PDB entry 5OMX | X-ray diffraction, 2.32 A resolution | chains J and A of the 10 polymer chains in the assembly

[Chain J]
Molecule: 147-nt DNA strand
Source organism: Homo sapiens
Sequence (147 nucleotides; numbered -73 to 73; the number before each row is that of its first residue; numbers below 1 keep their minus sign (DA-73 is residue -73)):
   -73 ATCAATATCC ACCTGCAGAT ACTACCAAAA GTGTATTTGG AAACTGCTCC ATCAAAAGGC
   -13 ATGTTCAGCT GGATTCCAGC TGAACATGCC TTTTGATGGA GCAGTTTCCA AATACACTTT
    47 TGGTAGTATC TGCAGGTGGA TATTGAT
Ion coordination: Mn2+ site 1 near DA-70 (its only coordinating residue here); Mn2+ site 2 near DG-34 (its only coordinating residue here); Mn2+ site 3 near DG-3 (its only coordinating residue here); Mn2+ site 4 near DG5 (its only coordinating residue here); Mn2+ site 5 near DC11 (its only coordinating residue here); Mn2+ site 6 near DG27 (its only coordinating residue here); Mn2+ site 7 near DG48 (its only coordinating residue here); Mn2+ site 8 near DG61 (its only coordinating residue here); Mn2+ site 9 near DG64 (its only coordinating residue here)

[Chain A]
Protein: Histone H3.2
Source organism: Xenopus laevis
UniProt: P84233 (H32_XENLA); residues 1-135 here correspond to UniProt positions 2-136 (UniProt number = residue number + 1)
Amino-acid sequence (135 residues; row label = number of the first residue in the row):
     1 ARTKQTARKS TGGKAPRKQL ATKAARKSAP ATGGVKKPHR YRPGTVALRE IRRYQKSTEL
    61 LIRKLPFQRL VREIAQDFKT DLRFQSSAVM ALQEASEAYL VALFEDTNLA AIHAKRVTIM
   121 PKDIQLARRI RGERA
Unresolved in the structure: 1-37, 135
Sequence notes: conflict Ala102 (Gly103 in P84233); engineered mutation Ala110 (Cys111 in P84233)

[Chain J / chain A interface]
Pairs across the interface (30):
  DA-69(J) with His39(A), phosphate contact
  DT-68(J) with His39(A), phosphate contact; Tyr41(A), sugar contact
  DA-67(J) with Tyr41(A), sugar contact; Arg49(A), hydrogen bond to the phosphate
  DT-66(J) with Arg49(A), salt bridge to the phosphate
  DG8(J) with Arg40(A), base contact; Pro43(A), phosphate contact; Gly44(A), hydrogen bond to the phosphate
  DA9(J) with Arg40(A), hydrogen bond to the base; Tyr41(A), sugar contact; Arg42(A), sugar contact; Pro43(A), sugar contact; Gly44(A), hydrogen bond to the phosphate; Thr45(A), phosphate contact; Val46(A), hydrogen bond to the phosphate; Ala47(A), hydrogen bond to the phosphate
  DA10(J) with Arg40(A), hydrogen bond to the sugar; Tyr41(A), hydrogen bond to the phosphate; Val46(A), phosphate contact
  DT17(J) with Arg63(A), sugar contact; Leu65(A), phosphate contact; Pro66(A), sugar contact; Arg69(A), salt bridge to the phosphate
  DT18(J) with Arg63(A), phosphate contact; Lys64(A), hydrogen bond to the phosphate; Leu65(A), hydrogen bond to the phosphate
  DA26(J) with Arg83(A), phosphate contact
  DG27(J) with Asp81(A), phosphate contact; Arg83(A), sugar contact
Other interface residues (no listed pair), chain A (18 interface residues in all): Glu50

[In short]
11 residues of chain J and 18 residues of chain A are in contact; the contacts include 10 hydrogen bonds and 2
salt bridges. Polar pairs include DA9(J)-Arg40(A), DA10(J)-Arg40(A) and DA-67(J)-Arg49(A).
Here chain J is a 147-nt DNA strand (Homo sapiens) and chain A is Histone H3.2 (Xenopus laevis). Entry 5OMX
(X-ray Structure of the H2A-N38C Nucleosome Core Particle) was determined by X-ray diffraction together with
5ONG and 5ONW from the same study.
